1HTY - chain A; structure by X-ray diffraction, 1.40 A resolution.

== Chain A ==
Protein: Alpha-mannosidase II
Organism: Drosophila melanogaster
Notes: EC 3.2.1.114
Reference sequence: Q24451 (MAN2_DROME); residues 31-1045 here correspond to UniProt positions 94-1108 (UniProt number = residue number + 63)
Chain sequence (1015 residues; numbered 31 to 1045; the number before each row is that of its first residue):
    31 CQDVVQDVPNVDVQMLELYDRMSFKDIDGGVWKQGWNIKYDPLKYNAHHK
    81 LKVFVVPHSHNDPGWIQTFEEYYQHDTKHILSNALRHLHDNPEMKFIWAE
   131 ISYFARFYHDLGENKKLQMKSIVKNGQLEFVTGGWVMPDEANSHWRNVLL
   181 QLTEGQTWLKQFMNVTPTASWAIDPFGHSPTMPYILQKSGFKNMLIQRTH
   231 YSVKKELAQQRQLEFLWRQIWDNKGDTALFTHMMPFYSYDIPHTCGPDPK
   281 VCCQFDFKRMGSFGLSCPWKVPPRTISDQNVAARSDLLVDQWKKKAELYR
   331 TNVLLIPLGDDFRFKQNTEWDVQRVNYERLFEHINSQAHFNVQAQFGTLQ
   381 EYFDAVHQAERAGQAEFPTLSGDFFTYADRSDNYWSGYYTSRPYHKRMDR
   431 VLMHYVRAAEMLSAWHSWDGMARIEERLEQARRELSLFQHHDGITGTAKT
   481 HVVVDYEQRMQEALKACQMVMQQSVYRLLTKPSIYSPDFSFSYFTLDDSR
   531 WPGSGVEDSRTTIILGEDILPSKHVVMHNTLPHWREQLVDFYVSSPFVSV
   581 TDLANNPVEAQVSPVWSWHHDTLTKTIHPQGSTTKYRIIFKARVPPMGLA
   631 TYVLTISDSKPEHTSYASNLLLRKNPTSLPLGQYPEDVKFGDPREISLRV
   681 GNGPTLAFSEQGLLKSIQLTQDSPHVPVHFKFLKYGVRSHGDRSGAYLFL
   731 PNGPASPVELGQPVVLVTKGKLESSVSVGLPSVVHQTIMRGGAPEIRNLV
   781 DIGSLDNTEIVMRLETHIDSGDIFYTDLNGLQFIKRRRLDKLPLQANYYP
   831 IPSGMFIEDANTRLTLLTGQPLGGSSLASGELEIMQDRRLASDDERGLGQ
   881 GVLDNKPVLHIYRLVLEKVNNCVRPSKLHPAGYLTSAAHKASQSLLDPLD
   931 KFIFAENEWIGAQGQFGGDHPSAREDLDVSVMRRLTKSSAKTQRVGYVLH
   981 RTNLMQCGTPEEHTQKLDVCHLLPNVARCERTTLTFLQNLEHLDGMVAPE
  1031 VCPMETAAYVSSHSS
Disordered / not traced: 1045
Differences from the reference sequence: modified residue (45, 52, 124, 149, 167, 193, 212, 263-264, 290, 428, 433, 441, 490, 499, 501, 557, 627, 769, 792, 835, 865, 962, 985, 1026, 1034)
Modified / non-standard residues: Mse45, Mse52, Mse124, Mse149, Mse167, Mse193, Mse212, Mse263, Mse264, Mse290, Mse428, Mse433, Mse441, Mse490, Mse499, Mse501, Mse557, Mse627, Mse769, Mse792, Mse835, Mse865, Mse962, Mse985, Mse1026, Mse1034 (selenomethionine; parent Met)
Disulfide bonds: C31-C1032, C275-C282, C283-C297, C902-C987, C1000-C1009
Covalently attached groups: N-acetylglucosamine (NAG) linked to N194
Ion coordination: Zn2+: H90, D92, D204, H471 (together with 2-amino-2-hydroxymethyl-propane-1,3-diol)
Curated features (UniProtKB/Swiss-Prot):
  - active site: D204 (Nucleophile)
  - binding site (Zn(2+)): H90, D92, D204, H471
From the paper describing this entry:
  - post-translational modification sites: N194
  - binding site for N-acetylglucosamine: N194
  - contacts within the chain: H90-Mse167
  - Zn2+ coordination: H90, D92, D204, H471
  - binding site for 2-amino-2-hydroxymethyl-propane-1,3-diol: D92, W95, D204, F206, R228, Y269, D341, Y727
  - catalytic residues: F206, Y269, D341, Y727 (proposed by the authors, not directly observed)
  - mutagenesis - D341N: abolished catalytic activity
  - catalytic residues: D204 (by similarity / conservation)

== Overview ==
N-acetylglucosamine is covalently linked to N194. H90, D92, D204 and H471 coordinate Zn2+. Curated annotation
(UniProt) lists active-site residue D204 and 4 Zn2+-binding residues. The paper reports catalytic residues
F206, Y269 and D341 among others; D341N abolishes catalytic activity.
Chain A is Alpha-mannosidase II (Drosophila melanogaster); the structure, Golgi alpha-mannosidase II, was
determined by X-ray diffraction (same publication as 1HXK and 1HWW).
